PDB entry 9I75 | X-ray diffraction, 1.40 A resolution | chains A and B

== Chain A ==
Molecule: 14-3-3 protein sigma
Organism: Homo sapiens
UniProt: P31947 (1433S_HUMAN); numbering as in UniProt (aligned over 1-231)
Sequence (236 residues; row label = number of the first residue in the row; numbers below 1 keep their minus sign (Gly-4 is residue -4)):
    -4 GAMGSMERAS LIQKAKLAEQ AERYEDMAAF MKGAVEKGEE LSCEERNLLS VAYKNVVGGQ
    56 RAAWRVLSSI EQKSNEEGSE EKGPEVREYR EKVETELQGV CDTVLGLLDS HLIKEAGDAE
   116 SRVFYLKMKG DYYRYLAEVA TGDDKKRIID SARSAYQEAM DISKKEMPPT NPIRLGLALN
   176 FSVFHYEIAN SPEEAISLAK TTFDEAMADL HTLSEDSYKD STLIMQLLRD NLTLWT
Sequence notes: expression tag (-4 to 0)
Glycans and other covalent adducts: compound A1I02 linked to Cys38
Ion coordination: Mg2+ site 1 near Glu2 (its only coordinating residue here); Ca2+ site 1: Gln8, Lys77, Glu80; Ca2+ site 2: Glu35, Glu110, Glu188; Mg2+ site 2 near Glu39 (its only coordinating residue here); Ca2+ site 3: Glu75, Glu161; Ca2+ site 4 near Glu89 (its only coordinating residue here)
Residues lining bound ligands: A1I02 (2-chloranyl-N-[4-[3-[(2,6-dimethyl-4-oxidanyl-phenyl)amino]imidazo[1,2-a]pyridin-2-yl]phenyl]ethanamide): Arg41, Asn42, Ser45, Glu115, Phe119, Lys122, Pro167, Ile168, Gly171, Leu172, Leu218, Ile219
What the authors report for this chain:
  - binding site for A1I02: Ile168

== Chain B ==
Molecule: Estrogen receptor
UniProt: P03372 (ESR1_HUMAN); numbering as in UniProt (aligned over 591-595)
Sequence (5 residues; row label = number of the first residue in the row):
   591 FPATV
Modified / non-standard residues: Thr594 (phosphothreonine; TPO)

== Chain A / chain B interface ==
Pairs across the interface (20):
  Lys49(A) - Val595(B)
  Arg56(A) - Thr594(B)
  Arg60(A) - Phe591(B)
  Lys122(A) - Val595(B)  hydrogen bond (side chain-backbone)
  Arg129(A) - Thr594(B)
  Tyr130(A) - Thr594(B)
  Gly171(A) - Val595(B)
  Leu174(A) - Ala593(B)
  Leu174(A) - Thr594(B)
  Leu174(A) - Val595(B)  hydrophobic
  Asn175(A) - Thr594(B)
  Asn175(A) - Val595(B)  hydrogen bond (side chain-backbone)
  Val178(A) - Pro592(B)  hydrophobic
  Val178(A) - Ala593(B)
  Val178(A) - Thr594(B)
  Glu182(A) - Pro592(B)
  Leu222(A) - Val595(B)  hydrophobic
  Asn226(A) - Pro592(B)
  Asn226(A) - Ala593(B)  hydrogen bond (side chain-backbone)
  Trp230(A) - Pro592(B)  hydrophobic
Other interface residues (no listed pair), chain A (16 interface residues in all): Asp126, Leu229

== Summary ==
16 residues of chain A and 5 residues of chain B are in contact, with 3 hydrogen bonds. Among the polar pairs
are Lys122(A)-Val595(B), Asn175(A)-Val595(B) and Asn226(A)-Ala593(B). Covalently linked compound A1I02: at
Cys38(A). Gln8(A), Lys77(A) and Glu80(A) coordinate Ca2+ site 1. The paper reports a binding site for A1I02 at
Ile168(A).
Chain A is 14-3-3 protein sigma (Homo sapiens) and chain B is Estrogen receptor; the structure, 14-3-3sigma
binding to the ERa peptide and compound 25, was determined by X-ray diffraction (same publication as 9I6S,
9I6T, 9I6U, 9I6V, 9I6W, 9I6X and 7 further entries).
